Entry 2FAK (X-ray diffraction, 2.80 A resolution); this record covers chains B and C of the 28 polymer chains in the assembly.

== Chain B ==
Molecule: Proteasome component Y13
Organism: Saccharomyces cerevisiae
Notes: EC 3.4.25.1
Reference sequence: P23638 (PSA4_YEAST); the construct lacks a stretch of the UniProt sequence and is renumbered around it, so the offset changes along the chain: 4-63 = UniProt 2-61; 64-144 = UniProt 63-143; 145-200 = UniProt 145-200; 202-204 = UniProt 201-203; 2 more segments
Sequence (244 residues; numbered 4 to 239 plus 9 insertion-coded residues; 1 number in that range is skipped by the numbering (no residue carries it; nothing is unmodelled there); the number before each row is that of its first residue; a row labelled like 20A-20B holds insertion residues (20A, then the next letters in order)):
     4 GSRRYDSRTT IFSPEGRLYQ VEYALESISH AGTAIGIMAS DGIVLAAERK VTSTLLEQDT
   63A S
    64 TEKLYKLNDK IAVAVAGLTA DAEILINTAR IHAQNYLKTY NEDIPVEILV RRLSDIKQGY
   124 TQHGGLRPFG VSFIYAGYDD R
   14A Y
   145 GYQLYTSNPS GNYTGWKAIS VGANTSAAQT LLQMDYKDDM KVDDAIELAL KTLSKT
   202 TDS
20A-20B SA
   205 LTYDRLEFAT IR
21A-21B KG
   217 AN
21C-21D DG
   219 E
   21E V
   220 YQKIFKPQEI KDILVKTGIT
UniProt features mapped onto this chain:
  - cross-link (Glycyl lysine isopeptide (Lys-Gly)): Lys-101 (interchain with G-Cter in ubiquitin), Lys-199 (interchain with G-Cter in ubiquitin), Lys-225 (interchain with G-Cter in ubiquitin)

== Chain C ==
Molecule: Proteasome component PRE6
Organism: Saccharomyces cerevisiae
Notes: EC 3.4.25.1
Reference sequence: P40303 (PSA7_YEAST); the construct lacks a stretch of the UniProt sequence and is renumbered around it, so the offset changes along the chain: 7-62 = UniProt 3-58; 63-143 = UniProt 60-140; 145-180 = UniProt 144-179; 182-203 = UniProt 184-205; 1 more segments
Sequence (241 residues; each row starts with the number of its first residue; note: 3 numbers in that range are skipped by the numbering (no residue carries them; nothing is unmodelled there); a row labelled like 18A-18D holds insertion residues (18A, then the next letters in order)):
     7 GYDRALSIFS PDGHIFQVEY ALEAVKRGTC AVGVKGKNCV VLGCERRSTL KLQDTR
   62A I
    63 TPSKVSKIDS HVVLSFSGLN ADSRILIEKA RVEAQSHRLT LEDPVTVEYL TRYVAGVQQR
   123 YTQSGGVRPF GVSTLIAGFD P
   14A R
   144 D
   14B D
   145 EPKLYQTEPS GIYSSWSAQT IGRNSKTVRE FLEKNY
18A-18D DRKE
   182 PPATVEECVK LTVRSLLEVV QT
   206 GAKNIEITVV KPDSDIVALS SEEINQYVTQ IEQEKQEQ
UniProt features mapped onto this chain:
  - modified residue: Thr-63 (Phosphothreonine)

== Interface between chain B and chain C ==
Contacting residue pairs (73; chain B residue first):
  Arg-6(B) with Arg-10(C), hydrogen bond (backbone-side chain)
  Asp-9(B) with Tyr-8(C), hydrogen bond; Arg-10(C), salt bridge
  Arg-11(B) with Arg-10(C)
  Thr-13(B) with Leu-12(C); Arg-130(C)
  Ile-14(B) with Gln-23(C)
  Tyr-14A(B) with Arg-62(C), hydrogen bond (backbone-side chain)
  Phe-15(B) with Gln-23(C), hydrogen bond (backbone-side chain); Tyr-26(C); Ala-27(C), hydrophobic; Leu-81(C), hydrophobic; Arg-130(C); Pro-131(C); Gly-133(C)
  Ser-16(B) with Tyr-26(C)
  Pro-17(B) with Tyr-26(C); Glu-29(C)
  Glu-18(B) with Glu-29(C); Arg-33(C), hydrogen bond (backbone-side chain)
  Gly-19(B) with Tyr-26(C); Glu-29(C); Ala-30(C)
  Arg-20(B) with Arg-33(C)
  Leu-21(B) with Arg-130(C)
  Met-41(B) with Asp-60(C); Arg-62(C)
  Glu-110(B) with Ile-62A(C)
  Arg-114(B) with Arg-86(C)
  Ser-117(B) with Arg-86(C)
  Asp-118(B) with Arg-86(C), salt bridge
  Gln-121(B) with Ala-83(C); Asp-84(C); Ile-87(C)
  Thr-124(B) with Arg-130(C), hydrogen bond (backbone-side chain)
  Gln-125(B) with Tyr-123(C); Gly-128(C); Val-129(C); Arg-130(C), hydrogen bond (backbone-backbone); Phe-132(C)
  His-126(B) with Gly-128(C); Val-129(C)
  Gly-127(B) with Tyr-8(C); Gly-128(C)
  Gly-128(B) with Tyr-8(C)
  Tyr-146(B) with Arg-62(C), hydrogen bond (backbone-side chain)
  Gln-147(B) with Ile-62A(C)
  Leu-148(B) with Ile-62A(C)
  Tyr-149(B) with Ile-62A(C)
  Ser-154(B) with Ala-83(C)
  Gly-155(B) with Ala-83(C); Arg-86(C), hydrogen bond (backbone-side chain)
  Asn-156(B) with Asn-82(C), hydrogen bond
  Tyr-157(B) with Pro-64(C); Arg-86(C)
  Thr-158(B) with Thr-63(C)
  Gly-159(B) with Gln-59(C); Asp-60(C), hydrogen bond (backbone-backbone); Ile-62A(C); Thr-63(C), hydrogen bond (backbone-side chain)
  Trp-160(B) with Leu-56(C), hydrophobic; Leu-58(C); Gln-59(C); Asp-60(C)
  Lys-161(B) with Leu-58(C), hydrogen bond (backbone-backbone); Gln-59(C)
  Ala-162(B) with Leu-58(C)
  Gln-173(B) with Leu-56(C); Leu-58(C)
  Leu-176(B) with Leu-58(C), hydrophobic
  Gln-177(B) with Lys-57(C), hydrogen bond (side chain-backbone); Leu-58(C)
  Tyr-180(B) with Leu-58(C), hydrophobic

== In short ==
41 residues of chain B face 31 of chain C across their interface, with 14 hydrogen bonds and 2 salt bridges.
Polar contacts include Asp-9(B)/Arg-10(C), Asp-118(B)/Arg-86(C) and Arg-6(B)/Arg-10(C).
Chain B is Proteasome component Y13 and chain C is Proteasome component PRE6, both from Saccharomyces
cerevisiae; the structure, Crystal structure of Salinosporamide A in complex with the yeast 20S proteasome,
was determined by X-ray diffraction.
